PDB entry 4R6P | X-ray diffraction, 1.70 A resolution | chains A and E of the 8 polymer chains in the assembly

== Chain A (and E) ==
Protein: Agglutinin alpha chain
Organism: Artocarpus integer
Notes: chain E of this document is another copy of the same molecule, construct and numbering; everything in this record applies to it too
UniProtKB: P18670 (LECA_ARTIN); residues 1-133 here = UniProt positions 1-133
Sequence (133 residues; each row starts with the number of its first residue):
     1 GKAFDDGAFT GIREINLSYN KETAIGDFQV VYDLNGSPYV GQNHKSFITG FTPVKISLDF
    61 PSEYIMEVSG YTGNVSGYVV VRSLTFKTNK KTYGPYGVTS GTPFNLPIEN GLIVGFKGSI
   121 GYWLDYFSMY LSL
Curated features (UniProtKB/Swiss-Prot):
  - region: Val-68 to Asn-89 (IgA-binding)
  - glycosylation (N-linked (GlcNAc...) asparagine): Asn-43, Asn-74
  - natural variant: Lys-45 (K45L; K45T), Met-66 (M66D; M66V)

== How chain A and chain E interact ==
Residue-residue contacts - 10 pairs, chain A then chain E:
  Asp-6(A) / Asn-35(E)
  Gly-7(A) / Asn-35(E)
  Ala-8(A) / Asn-35(E)  hydrogen bond (backbone-side chain)
  Phe-9(A) / Asn-35(E)
  Leu-34(A) / Leu-34(E)  hydrophobic
  Asn-35(A) / Asp-6(E)
  Asn-35(A) / Gly-7(E)
  Asn-35(A) / Ala-8(E)  hydrogen bond (side chain-backbone)
  Asn-35(A) / Phe-9(E)
  Tyr-39(A) / Leu-34(E)  hydrophobic
Also at the interface, not in a pair above, chain E (7 interface residues in all): Tyr-39

== Summary ==
The chain A/chain E interface involves 7 residues from each chain, with 2 hydrogen bonds. Its one
hydrogen-bonded contact is Ala-8(A)/Asn-35(E).
Chain A and chain E are both Agglutinin alpha chain (Artocarpus integer); the structure, Jacalin-carbohydrate
interactions. Distortion of the ligand as a determinant of affinity, was determined by X-ray diffraction
together with 4R6N, 4R6O, 4R6Q and 4R6R from the same study.
